Entry 8E74 (electron microscopy, 2.94 A resolution); this record covers chains C and R of the 9 polymer chains in the assembly.

[Chain C]
Protein: DNA-directed RNA polymerase subunit beta
Source organism: Mycobacterium tuberculosis
Notes: EC 2.7.7.6
UniProt: A5U052 (RPOB_MYCTA); residues 7-1178 here correspond to UniProt positions 6-1177 (UniProt number = residue number - 1)
Amino-acid sequence (1172 residues; row label = number of the first residue in the row):
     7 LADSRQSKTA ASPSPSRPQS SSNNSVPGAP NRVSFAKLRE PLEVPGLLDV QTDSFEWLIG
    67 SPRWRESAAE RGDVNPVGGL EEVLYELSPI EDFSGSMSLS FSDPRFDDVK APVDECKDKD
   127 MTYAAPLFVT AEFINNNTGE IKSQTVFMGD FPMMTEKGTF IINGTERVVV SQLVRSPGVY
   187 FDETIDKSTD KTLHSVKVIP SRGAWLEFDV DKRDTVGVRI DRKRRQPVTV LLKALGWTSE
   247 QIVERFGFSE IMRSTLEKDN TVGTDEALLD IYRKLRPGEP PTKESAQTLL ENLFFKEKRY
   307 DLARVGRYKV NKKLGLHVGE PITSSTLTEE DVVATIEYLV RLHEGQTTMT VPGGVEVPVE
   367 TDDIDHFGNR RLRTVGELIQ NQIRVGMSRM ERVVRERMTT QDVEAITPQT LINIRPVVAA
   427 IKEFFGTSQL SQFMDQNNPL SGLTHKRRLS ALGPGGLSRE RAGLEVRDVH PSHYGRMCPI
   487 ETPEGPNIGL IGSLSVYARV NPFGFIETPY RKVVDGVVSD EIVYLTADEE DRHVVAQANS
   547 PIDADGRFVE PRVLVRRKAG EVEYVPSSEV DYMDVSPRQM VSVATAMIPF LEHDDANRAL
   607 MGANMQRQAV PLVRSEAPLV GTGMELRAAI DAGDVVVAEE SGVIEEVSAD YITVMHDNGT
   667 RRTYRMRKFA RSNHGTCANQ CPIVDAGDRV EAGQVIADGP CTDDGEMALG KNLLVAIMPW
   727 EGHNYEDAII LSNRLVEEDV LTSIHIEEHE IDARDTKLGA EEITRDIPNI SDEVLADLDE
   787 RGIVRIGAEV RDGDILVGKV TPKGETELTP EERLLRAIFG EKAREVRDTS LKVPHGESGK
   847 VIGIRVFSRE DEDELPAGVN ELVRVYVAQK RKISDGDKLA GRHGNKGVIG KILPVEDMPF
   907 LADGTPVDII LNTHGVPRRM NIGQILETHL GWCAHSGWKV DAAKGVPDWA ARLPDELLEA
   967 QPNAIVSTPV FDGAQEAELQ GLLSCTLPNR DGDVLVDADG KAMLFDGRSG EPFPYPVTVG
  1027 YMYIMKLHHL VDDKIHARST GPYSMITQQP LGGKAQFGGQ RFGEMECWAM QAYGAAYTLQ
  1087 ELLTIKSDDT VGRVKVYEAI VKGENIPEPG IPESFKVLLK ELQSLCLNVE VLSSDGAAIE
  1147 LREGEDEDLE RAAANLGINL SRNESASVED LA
Not modelled in the structure: 7-29, 1140-1178

[Chain R]
Molecule: 42-nt RNA strand
Sequence (42 nucleotides; numbered 1 to 42; the number before each row is that of its first residue):
     1 AUUCUACCCA AAAGAAGUCU UUCUUUUGGG UUUAACCAGG AU
Not modelled in the structure: 1-7, 30-32
Ion coordination: Mg2+: U42 (shared with 3 residues of chain D)

[How chain C and chain R interact]
Pairs across the interface (19; chain C residue first):
  Gln-435(C) with A38(R), hydrogen bond to the phosphate
  Gln-614(C) with G40(R), phosphate contact; A41(R), hydrogen bond to the phosphate
  Asn-775(C) with A10(R), hydrogen bond to the sugar; A11(R), sugar contact; U27(R), base contact
  Ser-777(C) with A11(R), phosphate contact
  Lys-809(C) with G28(R), hydrogen bond to the phosphate; G29(R), salt bridge to the phosphate
  Lys-884(C) with A41(R), phosphate contact; U42(R), salt bridge to the phosphate
  Lys-892(C) with U42(R), salt bridge to the phosphate
  His-1035(C) with G40(R), sugar contact; A41(R), sugar contact
  Tyr-1049(C) with U33(R), phosphate contact
  Ser-1050(C) with A34(R), hydrogen bond to the phosphate
  Met-1051(C) with U33(R), sugar contact
  Leu-1057(C) with U33(R), phosphate contact; A34(R), phosphate contact
Also at the interface, not in a pair above, chain C (16 interface residues in all): Gln-438, Arg-454, Ile-776, Pro-1048
Also at the interface, not in a pair above, chain R (12 interface residues in all): G39

[In short]
16 residues of chain C face 12 of chain R across their interface, with 5 hydrogen bonds and 3 salt bridges.
Among the polar pairs are Asn-775(C)/A10(R), Gln-435(C)/A38(R) and Gln-614(C)/A41(R).
Here chain C is DNA-directed RNA polymerase subunit beta (Mycobacterium tuberculosis) and chain R is a 42-nt
RNA strand. Entry 8E74 (Mycobacterium tuberculosis RNAP paused elongation complex with NusG transcription
factor) was determined by electron microscopy together with 8E79, 8E82, 8E8M and 8E95 from the same study.
